PDB entry 8HAJ | electron microscopy, 4.80 A resolution (low resolution: residue-level contacts below are approximate; hydrogen-bond / salt-bridge calls are withheld) | chains H and J of the 11 polymer chains in the assembly

Chain H:
Molecule: Histone H2B type 1-J
Source organism: Homo sapiens
Reference sequence: P06899 (H2B1J_HUMAN); residues -2 to 122 here correspond to UniProt positions 2-126 (UniProt number = residue number + 4)
Amino-acid sequence (125 residues; each row starts with the number of its first residue; numbers below 1 keep their minus sign (Pro-2 is residue -2)):
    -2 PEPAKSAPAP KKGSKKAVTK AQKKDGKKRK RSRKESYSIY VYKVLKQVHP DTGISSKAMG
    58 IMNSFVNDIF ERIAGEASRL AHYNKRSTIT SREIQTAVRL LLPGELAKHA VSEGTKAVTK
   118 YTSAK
Unresolved in the structure: -2 to 27, 122
UniProt features mapped onto this chain:
  - modified residue: Pro-2 (N-acetylproline), Glu-1 (ADP-ribosyl glutamic acid), Lys2 (N6-(2-hydroxyisobutyryl)lysine), Ser3 (ADP-ribosylserine), Lys8 (N6-(beta-hydroxybutyryl)lysine), Lys9 (N6-(2-hydroxyisobutyryl)lysine), Ser11 (Phosphoserine), Lys12 (N6-acetyllysine), Lys13 (N6-(beta-hydroxybutyryl)lysine), Lys17 (N6-(2-hydroxyisobutyryl)lysine), Lys20 (N6-(2-hydroxyisobutyryl)lysine), Lys21 (N6-(2-hydroxyisobutyryl)lysine), Lys31 (N6-(2-hydroxyisobutyryl)lysine), Glu32 (PolyADP-ribosyl glutamic acid), Ser33 (Phosphoserine), Lys40 (N6-(2-hydroxyisobutyryl)lysine), Lys43 (N6-(2-hydroxyisobutyryl)lysine), Lys54 (N6,N6-dimethyllysine), Arg76 (Dimethylated arginine), Lys82 (N6,N6,N6-trimethyllysine) and 6 more in UniProt
  - glycosylation: Ser109 (O-linked (GlcNAc) serine)
  - cross-link (Glycyl lysine isopeptide (Lys-Gly)): Lys2 (interchain with G-Cter in SUMO2), Lys17 (interchain with G-Cter in SUMO2), Lys31 (interchain with G-Cter in ubiquitin), Lys117 (interchain with G-Cter in ubiquitin)

Chain J:
Molecule: 180-nt DNA strand
Source organism: Homo sapiens
Sequence (180 nucleotides; numbered 1 to 180; the number before each row is that of its first residue):
     1 ATCCGTCCGT TACCGCCATC AATATCCACC TGCAGATTCT ACCAAAAGTG TATTTGGAAA
    61 CTGCTCCATC AAAAGGCATG TTCAGCTGAA TTCAGCTGAA CATGCCTTTT GATGGAGCAG
   121 TTTCCAAATA CACTTTTGGT AGAATCTGCA GGTGGATATT GATGGCGGTA ACGGACGGAT
Unresolved in the structure: 1-7, 170-180

Interface between chain H and chain J:
Pairs across the interface - 15 pairs, chain H then chain J:
  Arg28(H) - DG120(J)
  Ser29(H) - DG120(J)
  Glu32(H) - DA46(J)
  Tyr39(H) - DT37(J)
  Tyr39(H) - DT38(J)
  Gly50(H) - DT37(J)
  Ile51(H) - DA36(J)
  Ile51(H) - DT37(J)
  Ser52(H) - DA36(J)
  Ser53(H) - DA36(J)
  Arg83(H) - DG57(J)
  Ser84(H) - DG56(J)
  Ser84(H) - DG57(J)
  Thr85(H) - DG56(J)
  Thr85(H) - DG57(J)
Also at the interface, not in a pair above, chain H (13 interface residues in all): Arg30, Lys82
Also at the interface, not in a pair above, chain J (9 interface residues in all): DA45, DA58

Summary:
13 residues of chain H face 9 of chain J across their interface.
Chain H is Histone H2B type 1-J and chain J is a 180-nt DNA strand, both from Homo sapiens; the structure,
Cryo-EM structure of the p300 catalytic core bound to the H4K12acK16ac nucleosome, class 2 (4.8 angstrom ...,
was determined by electron microscopy together with 8HAG, 8HAH, 8HAI, 8HAK, 8HAL, 8HAM and 8HAN from the same
study.
